4UAO - chains B and C of the 3 polymer chains in the assembly; structure by X-ray diffraction, 3.10 A resolution.

Chain B:
Molecule: immunoglobulin R31C2 light chain
Source organism: Rattus norvegicus
Amino-acid sequence (214 residues; row label = number of the first residue in the row):
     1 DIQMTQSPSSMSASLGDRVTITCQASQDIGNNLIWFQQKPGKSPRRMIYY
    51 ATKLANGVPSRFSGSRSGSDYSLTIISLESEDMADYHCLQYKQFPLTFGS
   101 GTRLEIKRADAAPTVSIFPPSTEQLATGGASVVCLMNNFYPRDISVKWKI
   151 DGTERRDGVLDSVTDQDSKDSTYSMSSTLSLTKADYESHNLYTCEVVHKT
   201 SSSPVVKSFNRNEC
Disulfide bonds: Cys23-Cys88, Cys134-Cys194

Chain C:
Molecule: immunoglobulin R31C2 VH and CH1 regions
Source organism: Rattus norvegicus
Amino-acid sequence (223 residues; numbered 1 to 215 plus 8 insertion-coded residues; the number before each row is that of its first residue; a row labelled like 82A-82C holds insertion residues (82A, then the next letters in order)):
     1 EVQLVESGGGLVQPGRSLKLSCAASGFTFSNYYMAWVRQAPKKGLEWVAT
    51 IT
   52A T
    53 SGSRSYYPDSVKGRFTISRDNSESSLYLQM
82A-82C NSL
    83 ESEDTATYYCARRGYGGY
100A-100D SEDF
   101 DYWGQGVMVTVSSAETTAPSVYPLAPGTALKSNSMVTLGCLVKGYFPEPV
   151 TVTWNSGALSSGVHTFPAVLQSGLYTLTSSVTVPSSTWSSQAVTCNVAHP
   201 ASSTKVDKKIVPREC
Disulfide bonds: Cys22-Cys92, Cys140-Cys195

How chain B and chain C interact:
Inter-chain disulfides: Cys214(B)-Cys215(C)
Residue-residue contacts (64):
  Phe36(B) - Phe100D(C)  hydrophobic
  Phe36(B) - Trp103(C)  hydrophobic
  Gln38(B) - Gln39(C)  hydrogen bond
  Gln38(B) - Tyr91(C)
  Lys42(B) - Tyr91(C)
  Ser43(B) - Tyr91(C)
  Ser43(B) - Gly104(C)  hydrogen bond (side chain-backbone)
  Ser43(B) - Gln105(C)  hydrogen bond (side chain-backbone)
  Pro44(B) - Leu45(C)  hydrophobic
  Pro44(B) - Trp103(C)
  Arg46(B) - Ser100A(C)  hydrogen bond (side chain-backbone)
  Arg46(B) - Asp100C(C)  hydrogen bond (side chain-backbone)
  Arg46(B) - Phe100D(C)
  Arg46(B) - Asp101(C)
  Tyr49(B) - Ser100A(C)
  His87(B) - Leu45(C)
  Leu89(B) - Phe100D(C)  hydrophobic
  Tyr91(B) - Arg95(C)
  Tyr91(B) - Asp100C(C)
  Phe94(B) - Trp47(C)  hydrophobic
  Phe94(B) - Tyr59(C)
  Pro95(B) - Trp47(C)  hydrophobic
  Leu96(B) - Trp47(C)
  Leu96(B) - Phe100D(C)  hydrophobic
  Phe98(B) - Val37(C)  hydrophobic
  Phe98(B) - Leu45(C)
  Phe98(B) - Glu46(C)
  Phe98(B) - Trp47(C)
  Ser100(B) - Gly44(C)
  Phe118(B) - Leu124(C)  hydrophobic
  Phe118(B) - Ala125(C)
  Phe118(B) - Thr137(C)
  Pro119(B) - Ala125(C)
  Pro119(B) - Gly127(C)
  Pro119(B) - Arg213(C)
  Pro120(B) - Arg213(C)  hydrogen bond (backbone-side chain)
  Ser121(B) - Pro123(C)
  Glu123(B) - Tyr122(C)
  Glu123(B) - Pro123(C)
  Gln124(B) - Tyr122(C)
  Thr127(B) - Tyr122(C)  hydrogen bond
  Ser131(B) - Leu141(C)
  Ser131(B) - Lys143(C)
  Val133(B) - Leu124(C)  hydrophobic
  Leu135(B) - Thr137(C)
  Asn137(B) - His164(C)
  Asn137(B) - Ser180(C)
  Asn138(B) - His164(C)
  Leu160(B) - Val169(C)  hydrophobic
  Leu160(B) - Gln171(C)
  Ser162(B) - Phe166(C)
  Ser162(B) - Pro167(C)  hydrogen bond (side chain-backbone)
  Ser162(B) - Val169(C)
  Val163(B) - Pro167(C)
  Ser174(B) - His164(C)  hydrogen bond
  Ser174(B) - Phe166(C)
  Met175(B) - Phe166(C)
  Ser176(B) - Phe166(C)
  Ser176(B) - Thr178(C)
  Ser180(B) - Lys143(C)
  Glu213(B) - Thr128(C)
  Cys214(B) - Thr128(C)
  Cys214(B) - Arg213(C)
  Cys214(B) - Cys215(C)  disulfide
Other interface residues (no listed pair), chain B (41 interface residues in all): Ile34, Ser116, Asp161, Thr164, Thr178
Other interface residues (no listed pair), chain C (44 interface residues in all): Tyr58, Pro60, Glu100B, Gly106, Pro126, Leu138, Gly139, Thr182, Lys208, Glu214

In short:
41 residues of chain B face 44 of chain C across their interface, with 1 disulfide bond and 9 hydrogen bonds.
Polar pairs include Gln38(B)-Gln39(C), Ser43(B)-Gly104(C) and Ser43(B)-Gln105(C).
Here chain B is immunoglobulin R31C2 light chain and chain C is immunoglobulin R31C2 VH and CH1 regions, both
from Rattus norvegicus. Entry 4UAO (Crystal structure of Apical Membrane Antigen 1 from Plasmodium Knowlesi in
complex with an invasion inhibitory ...) was determined by X-ray diffraction (same publication as 4UV6).
